7WUQ - chains A and N of the 5 polymer chains in the assembly; structure by electron microscopy, 2.90 A resolution.

Chain A:
Name: Guanine nucleotide-binding protein G(s) subunit alpha isoforms short
Source organism: Homo sapiens
UniProt: P63092 (GNAS2_HUMAN); numbering as in UniProt (aligned over 1-394)
Amino-acid sequence (394 residues; row label = number of the first residue in the row):
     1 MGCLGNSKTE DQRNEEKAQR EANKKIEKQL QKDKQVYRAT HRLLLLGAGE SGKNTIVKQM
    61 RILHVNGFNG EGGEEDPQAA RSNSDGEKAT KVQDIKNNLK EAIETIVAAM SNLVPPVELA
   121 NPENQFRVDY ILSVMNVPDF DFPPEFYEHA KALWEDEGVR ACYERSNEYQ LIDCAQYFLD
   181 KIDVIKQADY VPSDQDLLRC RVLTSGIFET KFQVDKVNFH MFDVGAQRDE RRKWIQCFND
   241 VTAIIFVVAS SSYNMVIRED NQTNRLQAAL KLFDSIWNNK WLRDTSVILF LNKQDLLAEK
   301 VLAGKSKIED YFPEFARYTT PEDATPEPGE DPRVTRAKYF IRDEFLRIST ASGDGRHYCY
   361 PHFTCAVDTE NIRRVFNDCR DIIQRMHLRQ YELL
Unresolved in the structure: 1-8, 48-204, 253-262, 305-306, 365-366
Differences from the reference sequence: engineered mutation N54 (Ser in P63092), A226 (Gly in P63092), A268 (Glu in P63092), K271 (Asn in P63092), D274 (Lys in P63092), K280 (Arg in P63092), D284 (Thr in P63092), T285 (Ile in P63092)

Chain N:
Name: Nanobody-35
Source organism: Lama glama
Notes: antibody fragment or engineered binder
Amino-acid sequence (128 residues; numbered 1 to 128; the number before each row is that of its first residue):
     1 QVQLQESGGG LVQPGGSLRL SCAASGFTFS NYKMNWVRQA PGKGLEWVSD ISQSGASISY
    61 TGSVKGRFTI SRDNAKNTLY LQMNSLKPED TAVYYCARCP APFTRDCFDV TSTTYAYRGQ
   121 GTQVTVSS
Unresolved in the structure: 128
Disulfides: C22-C96, C99-C107

Chain A / chain N interface:
Residue-residue contacts - 43 pairs, chain A then chain N:
  R228(A) - T113(N)
  R228(A) - T114(N)  hydrogen bond
  D229(A) - D109(N)
  D229(A) - S112(N)
  D229(A) - T113(N)  hydrogen bond
  E230(A) - D109(N)
  E230(A) - S112(N)
  E230(A) - T114(N)
  E230(A) - Y115(N)
  E230(A) - A116(N)
  R231(A) - D109(N)  hydrogen bond (backbone-side chain)
  R232(A) - P100(N)
  R232(A) - F108(N)
  R232(A) - D109(N)  salt bridge
  R232(A) - Y115(N)
  R232(A) - Y117(N)
  I235(A) - F108(N)  hydrophobic
  T263(A) - K43(N)
  T263(A) - E46(N)
  N264(A) - T61(N)
  Q267(A) - W47(N)
  Q267(A) - T61(N)
  Q267(A) - G62(N)
  K271(A) - W47(N)
  K271(A) - D50(N)  salt bridge
  S275(A) - D106(N)
  S275(A) - C107(N)  hydrogen bond (side chain-backbone)
  S275(A) - F108(N)
  N278(A) - R105(N)  hydrogen bond
  N278(A) - D106(N)
  N279(A) - D106(N)
  N279(A) - F108(N)
  K280(A) - T104(N)
  R283(A) - R105(N)
  D310(A) - G62(N)
  Y311(A) - G62(N)
  Y311(A) - S63(N)
  F312(A) - G62(N)
  P313(A) - G62(N)
  P313(A) - K65(N)
  E314(A) - K65(N)  salt bridge
  G353(A) - R105(N)
  D354(A) - R105(N)  hydrogen bond (backbone-side chain)
Interface residues without a listed pair, chain A (28 interface residues in all): L272, D274, I276, L282, E344, S352
Interface residues without a listed pair, chain N (27 interface residues in all): K33, G44, L45, S59, Y60, G66

Summary:
Chain A and chain N form an interface of 28 and 27 residues respectively, with 6 hydrogen bonds and 3 salt
bridges. Polar pairs include R232(A)-D109(N), K271(A)-D50(N) and E314(A)-K65(N).
Chain A is Guanine nucleotide-binding protein G(s) subunit alpha isoforms short (Homo sapiens) and chain N is
Nanobody-35 (Lama glama); the structure, Tethered peptide activation mechanism of adhesion GPCRs ADGRG2 and
ADGRG4, was determined by electron microscopy (same publication as 7WUI and 7WUJ).
